Entry 3BNE (X-ray diffraction, 1.40 A resolution); this record covers chain A.

== Chain A ==
Molecule: Seed lipoxygenase-1
From: Glycine max
Notes: EC 1.13.11.12
UniProtKB: P08170 (LOX1_SOYBN); residue numbers follow UniProt; this construct covers 1-839
Sequence (839 residues; numbered 1 to 839; the number before each row is that of its first residue):
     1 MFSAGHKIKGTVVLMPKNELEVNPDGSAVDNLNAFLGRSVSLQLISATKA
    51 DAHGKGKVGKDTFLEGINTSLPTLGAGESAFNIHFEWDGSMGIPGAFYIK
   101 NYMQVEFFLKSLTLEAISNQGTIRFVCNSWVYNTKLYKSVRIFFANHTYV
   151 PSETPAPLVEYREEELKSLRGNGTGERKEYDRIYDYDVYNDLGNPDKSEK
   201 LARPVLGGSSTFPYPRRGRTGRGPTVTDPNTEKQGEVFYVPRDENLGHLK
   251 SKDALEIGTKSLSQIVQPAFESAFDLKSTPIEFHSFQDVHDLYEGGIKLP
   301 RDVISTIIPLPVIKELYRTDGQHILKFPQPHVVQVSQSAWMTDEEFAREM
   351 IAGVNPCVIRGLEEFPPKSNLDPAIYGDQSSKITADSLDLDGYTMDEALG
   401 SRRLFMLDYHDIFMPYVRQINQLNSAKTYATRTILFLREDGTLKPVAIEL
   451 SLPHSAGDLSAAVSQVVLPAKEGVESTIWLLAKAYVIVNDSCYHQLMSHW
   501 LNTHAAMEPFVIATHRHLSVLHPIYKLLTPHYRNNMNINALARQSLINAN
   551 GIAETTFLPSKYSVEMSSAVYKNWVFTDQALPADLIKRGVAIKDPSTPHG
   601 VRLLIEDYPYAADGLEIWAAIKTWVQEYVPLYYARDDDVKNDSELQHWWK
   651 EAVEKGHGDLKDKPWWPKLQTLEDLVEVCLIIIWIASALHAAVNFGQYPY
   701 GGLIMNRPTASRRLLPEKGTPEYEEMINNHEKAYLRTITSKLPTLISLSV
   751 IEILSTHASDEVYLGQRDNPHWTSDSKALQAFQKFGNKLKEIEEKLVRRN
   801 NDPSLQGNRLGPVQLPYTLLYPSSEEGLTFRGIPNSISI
Unresolved in the structure: 1-6, 20-30, 118-121
Sequence notes: engineered mutation Glu160 (Ser in P08170), Ala553 (Ile in P08170)
Bound ions: Fe ion: His499, His504, His690, Asn694, Ile839
Swiss-Prot annotation at these positions:
  - binding site (Fe cation): His499, His504, His690, Asn694, Ile839
  - mutagenesis: His494 (H494Q: 37% of wild-type activity; H494S: 8% of wild-type activity), Gln495 (Q495A: Reduces catalytic activity; Q495E: No effect on catalytic activity), His499 (H499Q: Inactive), His504 (H504Q/S: Inactive), His517 (H517Q: 33% of wild-type activity), His522 (H522Q: 1% of wild-type activity), His531 (H531Q: 20% of wild-type activity), Ala542 (A542G: Changes reaction profile to produce almost equal amounts of 13S- and 9R-hydroperoxyoctadecadienoate; A542S: Little effect on reaction profile; A542T/V: Complete loss of activity), Leu546 (L546A: Reduces catalytic efficiency more than 14000-fold; when associated with A-754), His690 (H690Q: Inactive), Asn694 (N694G: Reduces catalytic efficiency 5-fold), Gln697 (Q697N/E: Reduces catalytic activity), 1 further mutagenesis entry in UniProt
From the paper describing this entry:
  - mutagenesis - I553A: unchanged catalytic activity on protium substrate (citing earlier work)
  - Fe ion coordination: His499
  - conformationally variable residues (side-chain flip): Gln495, Leu546
  - mutagenesis - L546A (62-fold), L754A (950-fold): decreased catalytic activity (citing earlier work)

== In short ==
His499, His504, His690, Asn694 and Ile839 coordinate a Fe ion ion. From UniProt: 5 Fe cation-binding residues
and 13 mutagenesis sites. From the paper: L546A and L754A reduce catalytic activity; Fe ion coordination by
His499.
Chain A is Seed lipoxygenase-1 (Glycine max); the structure, Lipoxygenase-1 (Soybean) I553A Mutant, was
determined by X-ray diffraction, deposited together with 3BNB, 3BNC and 3BND.
